5N10 - chains F and B of the 5 polymer chains in the assembly; structure by X-ray diffraction, 1.60 A resolution.

Chain F:
Molecule: Estrogen receptor
Notes: engineered mutation(s): T593TPO
UniProtKB: P03372 (ESR1_HUMAN); residues 584-595 here = UniProt positions 584-595
Amino-acid sequence (15 residues; each row starts with the number of its first residue):
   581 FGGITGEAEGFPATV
Disordered / not traced: 581-590
Differences from the reference sequence: expression tag (581-583)
Modified residues: Thr594 (phosphothreonine; TPO)
From the paper describing this entry:
  - binding site for the ligand C8L: Glu587, Glu589

Chain B:
Molecule: 14-3-3 protein beta/alpha
Organism: Homo sapiens
UniProtKB: P31946 (1433B_HUMAN); residue numbers follow UniProt; this construct covers 1-246
Amino-acid sequence (249 residues; numbered -2 to 246; the number before each row is that of its first residue; numbers below 1 keep their minus sign (Gln-2 is residue -2)):
    -2 QGSMTMDKSELVQKAKLAEQAERYDDMAAAMKAVTEQGHELSNEERNLLS
    48 VAYKNVVGARRSSWRVISSIEQKTERNEKKQQMGKEYREKIEAELQDICN
    98 DVLELLDKYLIPNATQPESKVFYLKMKGDYFRYLSEVASGDNKQTTVSNS
   148 QQAYQEAFEISKKEMQPTHPIRLGLALNFSVFYYEILNSPEKACSLAKTA
   198 FDEAIAELDTLNEESYKDSTLIMQLLRDNLTLWTSENQGDEGDAGEGEN
Disordered / not traced: 234-246
Differences from the reference sequence: expression tag (-2 to 0)
Curated features (UniProtKB/Swiss-Prot):
  - site (Interaction with phosphoserine on interacting protein): Arg58, Arg129
  - modified residue: Met1 (N-acetylmethionine), Thr2 (N-acetylthreonine), Lys5 (N6-acetyllysine), Lys51 (N6-acetyllysine), Ser60 (Phosphoserine), Lys70 (N6-acetyllysine), Tyr84 (3'-nitrotyrosine), Tyr106 (3'-nitrotyrosine), Lys117 (N6-acetyllysine), Ser186 (Phosphoserine), Ser232 (Phosphoserine)
  - cross-link: Lys51 (Glycyl lysine isopeptide (Lys-Gly) (interchain with G-Cter in SUMO2))

Chain F / chain B interface:
Pairs across the interface - 22 pairs, chain F then chain B:
  Phe591(F) with Arg62(B)
  Pro592(F) with Val178(B), hydrophobic; Glu182(B); Asn226(B); Leu229(B), hydrophobic; Trp230(B), hydrophobic
  Ala593(F) with Leu174(B); Val178(B); Leu222(B), hydrophobic; Asn226(B), hydrogen bond (backbone-side chain)
  Thr594(F) with Lys51(B); Arg58(B); Arg129(B); Tyr130(B); Leu174(B); Asn175(B); Val178(B)
  Val595(F) with Lys122(B), hydrogen bond (backbone-side chain); Gly171(B); Leu174(B), hydrophobic; Asn175(B), hydrogen bond (backbone-side chain); Leu222(B), hydrophobic
Other interface residues (no listed pair), chain B (16 interface residues in all): Asp126

Summary:
Chain F and chain B form an interface of 5 and 16 residues respectively; the contacts include 3 hydrogen
bonds. Among the polar pairs are Ala593(F)-Asn226(B), Val595(F)-Lys122(B) and Val595(F)-Asn175(B). From the
paper: a binding site for the ligand C8L at Glu587(F) and Glu589(F).
Chain F is Estrogen receptor and chain B is 14-3-3 protein beta/alpha (Homo sapiens); the structure,
Cucurbit[8]uril and 14-3-3 based binary bivalent supramolecular-protein assembly platform, was determined by
X-ray diffraction.
